Entry 4DTA (X-ray diffraction, 2.35 A resolution); this record covers chain A.

Chain A:
Name: APH(2'')-Id
Source organism: Enterococcus casseliflavus
UniProtKB: O68183 (O68183_ENTCA); residues 1-301 here = UniProt positions 1-301
Chain sequence (309 residues; numbered 1 to 309; the number before each row is that of its first residue):
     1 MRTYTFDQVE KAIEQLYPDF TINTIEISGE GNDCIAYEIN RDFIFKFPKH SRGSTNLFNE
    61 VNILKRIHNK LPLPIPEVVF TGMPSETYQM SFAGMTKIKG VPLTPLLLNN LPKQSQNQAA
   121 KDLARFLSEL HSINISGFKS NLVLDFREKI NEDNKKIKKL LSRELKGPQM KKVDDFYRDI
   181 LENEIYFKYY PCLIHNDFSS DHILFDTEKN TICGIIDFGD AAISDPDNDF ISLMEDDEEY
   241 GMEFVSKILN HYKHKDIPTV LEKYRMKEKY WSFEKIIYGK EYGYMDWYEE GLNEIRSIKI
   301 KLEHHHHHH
Unresolved in the structure: 299-309
Sequence notes: engineered mutation Met-95 (Phe in O68183); expression tag (302-309)
Small-molecule neighbours: adenosine (ADN): Ser-28, Gly-29, Glu-30, Gly-31, Ala-36, Ile-44, Lys-46, Pro-76, Met-95, Thr-96, Lys-97, Ile-98, Asp-201, His-202, Leu-204, Ile-216, Asp-217

Overview:
Bound to chain A: adenosine.
Chain A is APH(2'')-Id (Enterococcus casseliflavus); the structure, Crystal Structure of F95M
Aminoglycoside-2''-Phosphotransferase Type IVa in Complex with Adenosine, was determined by X-ray diffraction
together with 4DT8, 4DT9 and 4DTB from the same study.
